PDB entry 3JBW | electron microscopy, 4.60 A resolution (low resolution: residue-level contacts below are approximate; hydrogen-bond / salt-bridge calls are withheld) | chains A and E of the 10 polymer chains in the assembly

== Chain A ==
Molecule: V(D)J recombination-activating protein 1
Organism: Danio rerio
Notes: EC 3.1.-.-, 6.3.2.-
Reference sequence: O13033 (RAG1_DANRE); residues 271-1031 here = UniProt positions 271-1031
Amino-acid sequence (764 residues; each row starts with the number of its first residue):
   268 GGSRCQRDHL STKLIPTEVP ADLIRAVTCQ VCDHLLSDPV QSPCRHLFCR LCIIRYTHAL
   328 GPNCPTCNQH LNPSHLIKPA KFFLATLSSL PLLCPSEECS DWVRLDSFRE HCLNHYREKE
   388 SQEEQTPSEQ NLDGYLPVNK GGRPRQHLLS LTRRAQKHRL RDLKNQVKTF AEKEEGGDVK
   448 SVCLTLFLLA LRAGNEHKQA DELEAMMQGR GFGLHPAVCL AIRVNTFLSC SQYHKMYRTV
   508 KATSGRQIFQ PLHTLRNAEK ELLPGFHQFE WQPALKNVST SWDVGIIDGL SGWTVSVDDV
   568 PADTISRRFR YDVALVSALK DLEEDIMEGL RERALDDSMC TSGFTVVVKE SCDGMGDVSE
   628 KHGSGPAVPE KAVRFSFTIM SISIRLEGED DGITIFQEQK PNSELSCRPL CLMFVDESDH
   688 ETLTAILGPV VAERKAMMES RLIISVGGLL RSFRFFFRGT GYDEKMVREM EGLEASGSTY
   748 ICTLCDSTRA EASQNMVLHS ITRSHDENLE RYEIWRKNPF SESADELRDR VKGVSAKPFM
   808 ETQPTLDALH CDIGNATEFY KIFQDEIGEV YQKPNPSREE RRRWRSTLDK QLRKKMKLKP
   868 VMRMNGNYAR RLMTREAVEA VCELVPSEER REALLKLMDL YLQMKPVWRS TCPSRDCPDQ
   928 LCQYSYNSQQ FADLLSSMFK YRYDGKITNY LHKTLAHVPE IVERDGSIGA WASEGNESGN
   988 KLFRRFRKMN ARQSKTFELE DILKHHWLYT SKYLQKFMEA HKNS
Unresolved in the structure: 268-407, 1030-1031
Sequence notes: expression tag (268-270)
Bound ions: Zn2+: Cys-749, His-959, His-964

== Chain E ==
Molecule: 12-RSS signal end forward strand
Sequence (34 nucleotides; each row starts with the number of its first residue):
     1 CACAGTGCTA CAGACTGGAA CAAAAACCCT GCAG

== Chain A / chain E interface ==
Residue-residue contacts - 25 pairs, chain A then chain E:
  Gly-408(A) / DC28(E)
  Gly-408(A) / DC29(E)
  Gly-409(A) / DC27(E)
  Arg-410(A) / DA25(E)
  Pro-411(A) / DC27(E)
  Lys-424(A) / DA19(E)
  Ser-496(A) / DT6(E)
  Ser-496(A) / DG7(E)
  Cys-497(A) / DG7(E)
  Ser-498(A) / DG5(E)
  Ser-498(A) / DT6(E)
  Ser-498(A) / DG7(E)
  Gln-499(A) / DG5(E)
  Lys-502(A) / DG5(E)
  Arg-523(A) / DC8(E)
  Met-996(A) / DT6(E)
  Met-996(A) / DG7(E)
  Asn-997(A) / DG7(E)
  Ala-998(A) / DT6(E)
  Arg-999(A) / DT6(E)
  Arg-999(A) / DG7(E)
  Arg-999(A) / DC8(E)
  Gln-1000(A) / DT6(E)
  Asp-1008(A) / DG7(E)
  Lys-1011(A) / DC8(E)
Interface residues without a listed pair, chain E (10 interface residues in all): DT9

== Overview ==
The interface between chain A and chain E involves 18 residues on one side and 10 on the other. Cys-749(A),
His-959(A) and His-964(A) form the Zn2+ site.
Chain A is V(D)J recombination-activating protein 1 (Danio rerio) and chain E is 12-RSS signal end forward
strand; the structure, Cryo-electron microscopy structure of RAG Paired Complex (with NBD, no symmetry), was
determined by electron microscopy together with 3JBX and 3JBY from the same study.
